PDB entry 9GG6 | electron microscopy, 3.36 A resolution | chains A and B of the 3 polymer chains in the assembly

[Chain A (and B)]
Name: Isoform Tau-F of Microtubule-associated protein tau
Source organism: Homo sapiens
Notes: chain B of this document is another copy of the same molecule, construct and numbering; everything in this record applies to it too
UniProtKB: P10636 (TAU_HUMAN), isoform P10636-8; residues 269-364 here = UniProt positions 269-364
Amino-acid sequence (96 residues; row label = number of the first residue in the row):
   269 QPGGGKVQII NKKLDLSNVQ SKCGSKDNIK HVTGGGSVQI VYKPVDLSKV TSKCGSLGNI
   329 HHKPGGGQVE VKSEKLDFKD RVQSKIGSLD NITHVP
Differences from the reference sequence: conflict T301 (Pro in P10636)
Reported in the primary citation:
  - contacts within the chain: T301-S305

[Chain A / chain B interface]
Pairs across the interface - 207 pairs, chain A then chain B:
  Q269(A) - Q269(B)  hydrogen bond (backbone-side chain)
  P270(A) - P270(B)
  G271(A) - P270(B)  hydrogen bond (backbone-backbone)
  G273(A) - G273(B)
  K274(A) - G273(B)  hydrogen bond (backbone-backbone)
  K274(A) - K274(B)
  K274(A) - V275(B)  hydrogen bond (backbone-backbone)
  K274(A) - N359(B)  hydrogen bond (backbone-side chain)
  V275(A) - V275(B)
  V275(A) - N359(B)
  Q276(A) - V275(B)  hydrogen bond (backbone-backbone)
  Q276(A) - Q276(B)
  Q276(A) - I277(B)  hydrogen bond (backbone-backbone)
  I277(A) - I277(B)
  I278(A) - I277(B)  hydrogen bond (backbone-backbone)
  I278(A) - I278(B)
  I278(A) - N279(B)  hydrogen bond (backbone-backbone)
  N279(A) - N279(B)  hydrogen bond
  K280(A) - N279(B)  hydrogen bond (backbone-backbone)
  K280(A) - K280(B)
  K280(A) - K281(B)  hydrogen bond (backbone-backbone)
  K281(A) - K281(B)
  K281(A) - L282(B)  hydrogen bond (backbone-backbone)
  L282(A) - L282(B)
  L282(A) - V300(B)  hydrophobic
  D283(A) - K280(B)  salt bridge
  D283(A) - L282(B)  hydrogen bond (backbone-backbone)
  D283(A) - D283(B)
  D283(A) - L284(B)  hydrogen bond (backbone-backbone)
  L284(A) - L284(B)
  L284(A) - I297(B)  hydrophobic
  S285(A) - L284(B)  hydrogen bond (backbone-backbone)
  S285(A) - S285(B)
  S285(A) - N286(B)  hydrogen bond (backbone-backbone)
  N286(A) - N286(B)
  N286(A) - N296(B)
  N286(A) - I297(B)
  V287(A) - N286(B)  hydrogen bond (backbone-backbone)
  V287(A) - V287(B)
  V287(A) - Q288(B)  hydrogen bond (backbone-backbone)
  Q288(A) - Q288(B)
  Q288(A) - N296(B)
  S289(A) - Q288(B)
  S289(A) - S289(B)
  S289(A) - K290(B)  hydrogen bond (backbone-backbone)
  K290(A) - K290(B)
  C291(A) - Q288(B)
  C291(A) - S289(B)
  C291(A) - K290(B)  hydrogen bond (side chain-backbone)
  C291(A) - C291(B)
  G292(A) - C291(B)
  G292(A) - G292(B)
  G292(A) - S293(B)  hydrogen bond (backbone-backbone)
  S293(A) - S293(B)
  S293(A) - K294(B)  hydrogen bond (side chain-backbone)
  S293(A) - N296(B)
  K294(A) - S293(B)
  K294(A) - K294(B)
  K294(A) - D295(B)
  D295(A) - D295(B)
  D295(A) - N296(B)  hydrogen bond (backbone-backbone)
  N296(A) - N296(B)  hydrogen bond
  N296(A) - I297(B)  hydrogen bond (backbone-backbone)
  I297(A) - I297(B)
  K298(A) - I297(B)  hydrogen bond (backbone-backbone)
  K298(A) - K298(B)
  K298(A) - H299(B)  hydrogen bond (backbone-backbone)
  H299(A) - H299(B)  hydrogen bond (backbone-backbone)
  H299(A) - V300(B)  hydrogen bond (backbone-backbone)
  V300(A) - V300(B)
  T301(A) - V300(B)  hydrogen bond (backbone-backbone)
  T301(A) - T301(B)
  T301(A) - G302(B)  hydrogen bond (backbone-backbone)
  G302(A) - G302(B)
  G302(A) - G303(B)
  G303(A) - T301(B)
  G303(A) - G302(B)
  G303(A) - G303(B)  hydrogen bond (backbone-backbone)
  G304(A) - G304(B)
  S305(A) - T301(B)  hydrogen bond
  S305(A) - G304(B)  hydrogen bond (backbone-backbone)
  S305(A) - S305(B)
  S305(A) - V306(B)  hydrogen bond (backbone-backbone)
  V306(A) - V306(B)
  Q307(A) - H299(B)
  Q307(A) - V306(B)  hydrogen bond (backbone-backbone)
  Q307(A) - Q307(B)  hydrogen bond
  Q307(A) - I308(B)  hydrogen bond (backbone-backbone)
  I308(A) - I308(B)
  V309(A) - I308(B)  hydrogen bond (backbone-backbone)
  V309(A) - V309(B)
  V309(A) - Y310(B)  hydrogen bond (backbone-backbone)
  Y310(A) - Y310(B)  hydrophobic
  K311(A) - Y310(B)  hydrogen bond (backbone-backbone)
  K311(A) - K311(B)
  P312(A) - Y310(B)
  P312(A) - P312(B)
  V313(A) - P312(B)  hydrogen bond (backbone-backbone)
  V313(A) - V313(B)
  V313(A) - D314(B)  hydrogen bond (backbone-backbone)
  D314(A) - D314(B)
  L315(A) - D314(B)  hydrogen bond (backbone-backbone)
  L315(A) - L315(B)  hydrophobic
  S316(A) - D314(B)
  S316(A) - S316(B)
  S316(A) - H330(B)
  K317(A) - S316(B)  hydrogen bond (backbone-backbone)
  K317(A) - K317(B)
  K317(A) - V318(B)  hydrogen bond (backbone-backbone)
  V318(A) - V318(B)
  V318(A) - I328(B)  hydrophobic
  T319(A) - V318(B)  hydrogen bond (backbone-backbone)
  T319(A) - T319(B)
  T319(A) - S320(B)  hydrogen bond (backbone-backbone)
  S320(A) - S320(B)
  K321(A) - S320(B)  hydrogen bond (backbone-backbone)
  K321(A) - K321(B)
  C322(A) - K321(B)
  C322(A) - C322(B)
  C322(A) - G323(B)  hydrogen bond (backbone-backbone)
  G323(A) - G323(B)
  S324(A) - G323(B)  hydrogen bond (backbone-backbone)
  S324(A) - S324(B)
  S324(A) - L325(B)  hydrogen bond (backbone-backbone)
  L325(A) - L325(B)
  G326(A) - L325(B)  hydrogen bond (backbone-backbone)
  G326(A) - G326(B)  hydrogen bond (backbone-backbone)
  N327(A) - N327(B)  hydrogen bond
  N327(A) - I328(B)  hydrogen bond (backbone-backbone)
  I328(A) - I328(B)
  H329(A) - I328(B)  hydrogen bond (backbone-backbone)
  H329(A) - H329(B)
  H329(A) - H330(B)  hydrogen bond (backbone-backbone)
  H330(A) - H330(B)
  K331(A) - H330(B)  hydrogen bond (backbone-backbone)
  K331(A) - K331(B)
  P332(A) - H330(B)
  P332(A) - P332(B)  hydrophobic
  G333(A) - P332(B)  hydrogen bond (backbone-backbone)
  G334(A) - G334(B)
  G335(A) - Y310(B)
  G335(A) - G335(B)
  Q336(A) - G335(B)  hydrogen bond (backbone-backbone)
  Q336(A) - Q336(B)  hydrogen bond
  Q336(A) - V337(B)  hydrogen bond (backbone-backbone)
  V337(A) - I308(B)  hydrophobic
  V337(A) - V337(B)
  E338(A) - V337(B)  hydrogen bond (backbone-backbone)
  E338(A) - E338(B)
  E338(A) - V339(B)  hydrogen bond (backbone-backbone)
  V339(A) - I308(B)  hydrophobic
  V339(A) - V339(B)
  K340(A) - V339(B)  hydrogen bond (backbone-backbone)
  K340(A) - K340(B)
  K340(A) - S341(B)  hydrogen bond (backbone-backbone)
  S341(A) - S341(B)
  E342(A) - S341(B)  hydrogen bond (backbone-backbone)
  E342(A) - E342(B)
  E342(A) - K343(B)  hydrogen bond (backbone-backbone)
  K343(A) - K343(B)
  K343(A) - L344(B)  hydrogen bond (backbone-backbone)
  L344(A) - S341(B)
  L344(A) - L344(B)
  D345(A) - L344(B)  hydrogen bond (backbone-backbone)
  D345(A) - D345(B)
  D345(A) - F346(B)  hydrogen bond (backbone-backbone)
  F346(A) - G304(B)
  F346(A) - F346(B)  hydrophobic
  K347(A) - F346(B)  hydrogen bond (backbone-backbone)
  K347(A) - K347(B)
  K347(A) - D348(B)  hydrogen bond (backbone-backbone)
  D348(A) - K281(B)  salt bridge
  D348(A) - D348(B)
  R349(A) - D348(B)  hydrogen bond (backbone-backbone)
  R349(A) - R349(B)
  R349(A) - V350(B)  hydrogen bond (backbone-backbone)
  V350(A) - N279(B)
  V350(A) - V350(B)
  Q351(A) - V350(B)  hydrogen bond (backbone-backbone)
  Q351(A) - Q351(B)
  Q351(A) - S352(B)  hydrogen bond (backbone-backbone)
  S352(A) - N279(B)
  S352(A) - S352(B)
  K353(A) - S352(B)  hydrogen bond (backbone-backbone)
  K353(A) - K353(B)
  K353(A) - I354(B)  hydrogen bond (backbone-backbone)
  I354(A) - I354(B)
  G355(A) - I354(B)  hydrogen bond (backbone-backbone)
  G355(A) - G355(B)  hydrogen bond (backbone-backbone)
  S356(A) - G355(B)
  S356(A) - S356(B)
  S356(A) - L357(B)  hydrogen bond (backbone-backbone)
  L357(A) - L357(B)
  D358(A) - L357(B)  hydrogen bond (backbone-backbone)
  D358(A) - D358(B)
  D358(A) - N359(B)  hydrogen bond (backbone-backbone)
  N359(A) - N359(B)
  I360(A) - N359(B)  hydrogen bond (backbone-backbone)
  I360(A) - I360(B)
  I360(A) - T361(B)  hydrogen bond (backbone-backbone)
  T361(A) - T361(B)
  H362(A) - T361(B)  hydrogen bond (backbone-backbone)
  H362(A) - H362(B)
  H362(A) - V363(B)  hydrogen bond (backbone-backbone)
  V363(A) - V363(B)
  P364(A) - V363(B)
  P364(A) - P364(B)
Interface residues without a listed pair, chain A (96 interface residues in all): G272
Interface residues without a listed pair, chain B (95 interface residues in all): G271, G272

[Overview]
Chain A and chain B form an interface of 96 and 95 residues respectively; the contacts include 90 hydrogen
bonds and 2 salt bridges. Polar contacts include D283(A)-K280(B), D348(A)-K281(B) and Q269(A)-Q269(B). From
the paper: contacts within the chain involving T301(A) and S305(A).
Both chains are Isoform Tau-F of Microtubule-associated protein tau (Homo sapiens). Entry 9GG6 (P301T type II
tau filaments from human brain) was determined by electron microscopy together with 9GG0 and 9GG1 from the
same study.
